4P2R - chains C and E of the 5 polymer chains in the assembly; structure by X-ray diffraction, 3.29 A resolution.

Chain C:
Protein: 5c1 peptide
Source organism: synthetic construct
Amino-acid sequence (13 residues; row label = number of the first residue in the row; note: 1 number in that range is skipped by the numbering (no residue carries it; nothing is unmodelled there); numbers below 1 keep their minus sign (Ala-3 is residue -3)):
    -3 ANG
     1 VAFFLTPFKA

Chain E:
Protein: 5cc7 T-cell receptor beta chain
Source organism: Mus musculus
Amino-acid sequence (266 residues; numbered -21 to 244; the number before each row is that of its first residue; numbers below 1 keep their minus sign (Met-21 is residue -21)):
   -21 MANGVAFFLTPFKAGGGGSGGSGGKVIQTPRYLVKGQGQKAKMRCIPEKG
    29 HPVVFWYQQNKNNEFKFLINFQNQEVLQQIDMTEKRFSAECPSNSPCSLE
    79 IQSSEAGDSALYLCASSLNNANSDYTFGSGTRLLVIEDLKNVFPPEVAVF
   129 EPSEAEISHTQKATLVCLATGFYPDHVELSWWVNGKEVHSGVCTDPQPLK
   179 EQPALNDSRYALSSRLRVSATFWQNPRNHFRCQVQFYGLSENDEWTQDRA
   229 KPVTQIVSAEAWGRAD
Not modelled in the structure: -21 to -1
Disulfides: Cys23-Cys92, Cys69-Cys75, Cys145-Cys210

Interface between chain C and chain E:
Contacting residue pairs (6):
  Leu5(C) - Ala99(E)  hydrophobic
  Thr6(C) - Asn98(E)  hydrogen bond (backbone-side chain)
  Pro7(C) - Asn97(E)
  Pro7(C) - Asn98(E)
  Phe8(C) - Gln50(E)
  Phe8(C) - Asn98(E)  hydrogen bond (backbone-side chain)
Interface residues without a listed pair, chain E (5 interface residues in all): Leu55
Interface features reported in the paper:
  - interface residues, chain E: Asn98(E)

Summary:
4 residues of chain C face 5 of chain E across their interface; the contacts include 2 hydrogen bonds. Polar
pairs include Thr6(C)-Asn98(E) and Phe8(C)-Asn98(E). The paper reports the interface residue Asn98(E).
Chain C is 5c1 peptide (synthetic construct) and chain E is 5cc7 T-cell receptor beta chain (Mus musculus);
the structure, Crystal structure of the 5cc7 TCR in complex with 5c1/I-Ek, was determined by X-ray diffraction
(same publication as 4P2O and 4P2Q).
